7P9O - chain A; structure by X-ray diffraction, 2.10 A resolution.

[Chain A]
Molecule: Ribosomal RNA large subunit methyltransferase J
Source organism: Escherichia coli K-12
Notes: EC 2.1.1.266
Reference sequence: P37634 (RLMJ_ECOLI); numbering as in UniProt (aligned over 1-280)
Sequence (280 residues; numbered 1 to 280; the number before each row is that of its first residue):
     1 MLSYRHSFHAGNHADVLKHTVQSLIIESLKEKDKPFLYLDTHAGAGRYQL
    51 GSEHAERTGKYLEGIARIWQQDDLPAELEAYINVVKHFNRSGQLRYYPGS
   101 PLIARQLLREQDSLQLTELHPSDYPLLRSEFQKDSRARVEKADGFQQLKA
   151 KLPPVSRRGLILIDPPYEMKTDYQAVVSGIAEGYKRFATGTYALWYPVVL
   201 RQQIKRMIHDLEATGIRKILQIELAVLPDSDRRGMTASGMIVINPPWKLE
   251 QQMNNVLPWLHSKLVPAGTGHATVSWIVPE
Disordered / not traced: 1, 53-57
Construct notes: conflict Lys60 (Glu in P37634), Gln106 (Leu in P37634), Thr191 (Ile in P37634)
Ligand contacts: 0Y0 (5'-{[(3S)-3-amino-3-carboxypropyl]amino}-5'-deoxyadenosine): Lys18, His19, Asp40, Thr41, His42, Ala43, Gly44, Tyr48, Gly99, Ser100, Thr117, Glu118, Leu119, His120, Asp123, Ala142, Asp143, Gly144, Phe145, Leu162, Asp164, Pro166
Reported in the primary citation:
  - binding site for 0Y0: His19, His42, Ser100, Glu118, Leu119, Gly144, Asp164
  - mutagenesis - K18A, W195A: abolished catalytic activity

[Summary]
Bound to chain A: compound 0Y0. From the paper: a binding site for 0Y0 at His19, His42 and Ser100 among
others; K18A and W195A abolish catalytic activity.
Chain A is Ribosomal RNA large subunit methyltransferase J (Escherichia coli K-12); the structure, Structure
of E.coli RlmJ in complex with a SAM analogue (CA), was determined by X-ray diffraction, deposited together
with 7P8Q and 7P9I.
